9G9I - chains A and T of the 10 polymer chains in the assembly; structure by electron microscopy, 3.31 A resolution.

== Chain A ==
Name: CRISPR system single-strand-specific deoxyribonuclease Cas10/Csm1 (subtype III-A)
From: Enterococcus italicus DSM 15952
Notes: EC 3.1.-.-, 2.7.7.-
Reference sequence: E6LHV7 (CAS10_ENTI1); residue numbers follow UniProt; this construct covers 2-755
Chain sequence (774 residues; row label = number of the first residue in the row; numbers below 1 keep their minus sign (Met-18 is residue -18)):
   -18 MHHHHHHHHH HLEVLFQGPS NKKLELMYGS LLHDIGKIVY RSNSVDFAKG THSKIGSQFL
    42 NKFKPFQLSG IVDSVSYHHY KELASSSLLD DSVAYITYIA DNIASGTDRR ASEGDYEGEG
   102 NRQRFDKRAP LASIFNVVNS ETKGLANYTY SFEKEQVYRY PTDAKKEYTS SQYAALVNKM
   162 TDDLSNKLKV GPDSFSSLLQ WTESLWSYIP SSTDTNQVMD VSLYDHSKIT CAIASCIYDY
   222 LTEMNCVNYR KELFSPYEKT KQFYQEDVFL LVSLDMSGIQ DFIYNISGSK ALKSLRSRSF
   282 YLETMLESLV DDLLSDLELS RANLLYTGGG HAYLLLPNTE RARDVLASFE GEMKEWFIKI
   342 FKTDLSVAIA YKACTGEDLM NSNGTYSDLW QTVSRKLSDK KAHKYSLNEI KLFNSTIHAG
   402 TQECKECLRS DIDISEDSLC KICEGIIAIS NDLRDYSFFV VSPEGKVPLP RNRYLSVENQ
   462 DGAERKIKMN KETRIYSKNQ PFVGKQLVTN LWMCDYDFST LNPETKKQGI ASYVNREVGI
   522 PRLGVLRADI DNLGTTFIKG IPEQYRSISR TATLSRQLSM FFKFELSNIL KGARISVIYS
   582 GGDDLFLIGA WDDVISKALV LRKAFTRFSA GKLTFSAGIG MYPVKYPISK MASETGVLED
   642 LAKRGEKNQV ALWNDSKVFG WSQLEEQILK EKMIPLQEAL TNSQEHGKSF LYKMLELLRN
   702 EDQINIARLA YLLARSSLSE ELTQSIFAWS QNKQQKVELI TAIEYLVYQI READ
Unresolved in the structure: -18 to 1, 88-105, 134-138, 482-486, 685-688, 754-755
Construct notes: initiating methionine (-18); expression tag (-17 to 1)
Curated features (UniProtKB/Swiss-Prot):
  - mutagenesis: His14 to Asp15 (Wild-type synthesis of the cA6 activator), Asp584 to Asp585 (No longer synthesizes the cA6 activator)
Cystine bridges: Cys421-Cys424
Bound ions: Mg2+: Asp530, Asp584 (together with pNppA3)
Small-molecule neighbours:
  - pNppA3: Tyr307, His312, Tyr314, Trp371, Gln372, Ser375, Arg376, Ser379, Asp530, Ile531, Asp532, Asn533, Leu534, Gly535, Thr536, Phe538, Ile539, Thr552, Ser556, Leu559, Ser560, Gly583, Asp584, Lys644, Lys648
  - AMP-PNP (ANP; phosphoaminophosphonic acid-adenylate ester): Asp256, Met257, Ser258, Gly259, Ile260, Gln261, Ile264, Tyr265, Ser280, Leu283, Glu284, Gly310, Gly311, Lys382, Tyr580, Asp585

== Chain T ==
Molecule: CTR
Sequence (47 nucleotides; row label = number of the first residue in the row):
     1 CCCCCAGCGC UUCAGCGUUC UUCGGAAUGU CGCGCAUUGG CAUGGAA
Unresolved in the structure: 1-21, 39-47

== How chain A and chain T interact ==
Pairs across the interface (4; chain A residue first):
  Lys626(A) with U38(T), phosphate contact
  Lys689(A) with C33(T), salt bridge to the phosphate
  Ser690(A) with G32(T), base contact
  Glu753(A) with G34(T), phosphate contact
Interface residues without a listed pair, chain A (5 interface residues in all): Tyr693

== In short ==
The interface between chain A and chain T involves 5 residues on one side and 4 on the other, with 1 salt
bridge. Its one salt-bridged contact is Lys689(A)-C33(T). Ligands of chain A: pNppA3 and AMP-PNP. UniProt
lists 4 mutagenesis sites on chain A.
Here chain A is CRISPR system single-strand-specific deoxyribonuclease Cas10/Csm1 (subtype III-A)
(Enterococcus italicus DSM 15952) and chain T is CTR. Entry 9G9I (CryoEM structure of Enterococcus italicus
Csm-crRNA-CTR2 complex bound to pNppA3 and AMPNPP) was determined by electron microscopy together with 9G9A,
9G9B, 9G9C, 9G9D, 9G9E, 9G9F and 4 further entries from the same study.
